4CZP - chain A; structure by X-ray diffraction, 1.90 A resolution.

Chain A:
Name: Extralong manganese peroxidase
From: Ceriporiopsis subvermispora
Notes: EC 1.11.1.13
Chain sequence (369 residues; numbered -3 to 365; the number before each row is that of its first residue; numbers below 1 keep their minus sign (Met-3 is residue -3)):
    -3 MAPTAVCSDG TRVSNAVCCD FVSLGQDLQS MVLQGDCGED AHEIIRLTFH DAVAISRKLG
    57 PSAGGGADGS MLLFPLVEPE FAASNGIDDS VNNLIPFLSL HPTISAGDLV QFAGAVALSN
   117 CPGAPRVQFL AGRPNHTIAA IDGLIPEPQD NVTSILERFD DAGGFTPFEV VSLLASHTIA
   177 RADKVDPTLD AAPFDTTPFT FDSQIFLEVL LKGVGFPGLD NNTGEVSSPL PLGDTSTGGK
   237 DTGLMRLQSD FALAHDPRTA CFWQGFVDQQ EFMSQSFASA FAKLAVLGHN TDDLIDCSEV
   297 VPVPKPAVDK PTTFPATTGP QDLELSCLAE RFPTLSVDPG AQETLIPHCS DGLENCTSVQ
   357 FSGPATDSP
Disordered / not traced: -3 to -2
Cystine bridges: Cys3-Cys15, Cys14-Cys293, Cys33-Cys117, Cys257-Cys323, Cys345-Cys352
Ion coordination: Mn2+ site 1: Glu35, Glu39, Asp179 (together with heme); Ca2+ site 1: Asp47, Gly62, Asp64, Ser66; Mn2+ site 2 near Asp85 (its only coordinating residue here); heme Fe near His173 (its only coordinating residue here); Ca2+ site 2: Thr174, Asp191, Thr193, Thr196, Asp198
Ligand contacts: heme (HEM): Glu35, His38, Glu39, Ile41, Arg42, Phe45, Pro142, Glu143, Pro144, Ile151, Phe155, Leu169, Leu170, Ser172, His173, Ile175, Ala176, Arg177, Ala178, Asp179, Lys180, Val181, Phe190, Leu243, Ser245, Phe273, Phe277, Leu280
Reported in the primary citation:
  - Mn2+ coordination: Glu35, Glu39, Asp179
  - mutagenesis - E35L, E35L/E39L, E39L, G82L/D85L, G82L/D85L/G348*, D85L/D179V, D179V: abolished catalytic activity on Mn2+
  - mutagenesis - E35L, E35L/E39L: increased catalytic activity
  - mutagenesis - G82L, D85L: decreased catalytic activity on ABTS
  - mutagenesis - G82L, D85L: decreased catalytic activity on Mn2+
  - mutagenesis - G82L/D85L, G82L/D85L/G348*: abolished catalytic activity on ABTS
  - mutagenesis - D85L/D179V, D85L/D179V/G348*: increased catalytic activity on ABTS
  - mutagenesis - E39L/G348*, D85L/G348*, D179V/G348*: abolished catalytic activity

In short:
Ligands of chain A: heme. The Mn2+ site 1 is built by Glu35, Glu39 and Asp179. Asp47, Gly62, Asp64 and Ser66
form the Ca2+ site 1. The paper reports that E35L, E35L/E39L and E39L, among others, abolish catalytic
activity on Mn2+; Mn2+ coordination by Glu35, Glu39 and Asp179; 13 substitutions were tested in all.
Chain A is Extralong manganese peroxidase (Ceriporiopsis subvermispora); the structure, Crystal structure of
the extralong fungal manganese peroxidase from ceriporiopsis subvermispora in complex with manganese
(anomalous ..., was determined by X-ray diffraction together with 4CZN, 4CZO, 4CZQ and 4CZR from the same
study.
